8VSQ - chains A and B; structure by X-ray diffraction, 2.90 A resolution.

== Chain A (and B) ==
Name: Esub1
From: Streptococcus pyogenes MGAS315
Notes: chain B of this document is another copy of the same molecule, construct and numbering; everything in this record applies to it too
UniProt: A0A0H2UUU0 (A0A0H2UUU0_STRP3); numbering as in UniProt (aligned over 1-198)
Chain sequence (206 residues; numbered 1 to 206; the number before each row is that of its first residue):
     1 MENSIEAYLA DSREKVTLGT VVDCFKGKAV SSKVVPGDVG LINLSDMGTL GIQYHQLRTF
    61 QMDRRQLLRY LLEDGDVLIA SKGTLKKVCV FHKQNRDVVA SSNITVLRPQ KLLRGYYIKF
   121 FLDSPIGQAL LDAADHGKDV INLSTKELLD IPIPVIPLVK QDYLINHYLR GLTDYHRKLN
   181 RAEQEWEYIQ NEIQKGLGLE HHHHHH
Unresolved in the structure: 1-2, 199-206
Construct notes: expression tag (199-206)

== Chain A / chain B interface ==
Pairs across the interface (43; chain A residue first):
  Arg13(A) with Leu197(B), hydrogen bond (side chain-backbone); Gly198(B)
  Phe120(A) with Ile193(B), hydrophobic; Gln194(B), hydrogen bond (backbone-side chain); Leu197(B), hydrophobic
  Ser124(A) with Gln194(B)
  Leu164(A) with Ile193(B); Gly196(B)
  His167(A) with Ile189(B); Glu192(B), salt bridge; Ile193(B)
  Tyr168(A) with Trp186(B); Ile193(B)
  Arg170(A) with Ile189(B)
  Gly171(A) with Trp186(B)
  Leu172(A) with Trp186(B)
  Tyr175(A) with Ala182(B); Glu183(B); Trp186(B)
  Lys178(A) with Ala182(B); Glu185(B), salt bridge
  Leu179(A) with Leu179(B), hydrophobic
  Ala182(A) with Tyr175(B); Lys178(B)
  Glu183(A) with Tyr175(B)
  Glu185(A) with Lys178(B), salt bridge
  Trp186(A) with Tyr168(B); Gly171(B); Leu172(B); Tyr175(B)
  Ile189(A) with His167(B); Arg170(B)
  Glu192(A) with His167(B), salt bridge
  Ile193(A) with Phe120(B), hydrophobic; Leu164(B); His167(B); Tyr168(B)
  Gln194(A) with Phe120(B); Ser124(B)
  Gly196(A) with Leu164(B)
  Leu197(A) with Arg13(B); Phe120(B), hydrophobic
  Gly198(A) with Arg13(B)
Other interface residues (no listed pair), chain A (27 interface residues in all): Tyr117, Phe121, Pro125, Gln190
Other interface residues (no listed pair), chain B (27 interface residues in all): Tyr117, Phe121, Pro125, Gln190

== In short ==
The chain A/chain B interface involves 27 residues from each chain, with 2 hydrogen bonds and 4 salt bridges.
Polar contacts include His167(A)-Glu192(B), Lys178(A)-Glu185(B) and Arg13(A)-Leu197(B).
Both chains are Esub1 (Streptococcus pyogenes MGAS315). Entry 8VSQ (Crystal structure of Esub1) was determined
by X-ray diffraction, deposited together with 8VSR.
